Entry 6CHG (X-ray diffraction, 2.98 A resolution); this record covers chains E and F of the 7 polymer chains in the assembly.

[Chain E (and F)]
Name: KLLA0E03521p
From: Kluyveromyces lactis (strain ATCC 8585 / CBS 2359 / DSM 70799 / NBRC 1267 / NRRL Y-1140 / WM37)
Notes: chain F of this document is another copy of the same molecule, construct and numbering; everything in this record applies to it too
UniProtKB: Q6CPN6 (Q6CPN6_KLULA); residue numbers follow UniProt; this construct covers 74-134
Chain sequence (61 residues; numbered 74 to 134; the number before each row is that of its first residue):
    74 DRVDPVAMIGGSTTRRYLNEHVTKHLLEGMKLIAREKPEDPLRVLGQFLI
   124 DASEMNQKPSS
Disordered / not traced: 74-84, 127-134 (chain F: 74-77, 107-112, 127-134)
From the paper describing this entry:
  - conformationally variable residues (side-chain flip): Arg88

[Interface between chain E and chain F]
Residue-residue contacts (23; chain E residue first):
  Tyr90(E) - Ile106(F)  hydrophobic
  Tyr90(E) - Asp113(F)  hydrogen bond (side chain-backbone)
  Tyr90(E) - Pro114(F)
  Leu99(E) - Leu99(F)  hydrophobic
  Leu99(E) - Met103(F)  hydrophobic
  Met103(E) - Leu99(F)  hydrophobic
  Ile106(E) - Tyr90(F)
  Ala107(E) - Arg88(F)  hydrogen bond (backbone-side chain)
  Arg108(E) - Arg88(F)  hydrogen bond (backbone-side chain)
  Lys110(E) - Tyr90(F)
  Pro114(E) - Val95(F)  hydrophobic
  Leu115(E) - Val95(F)  hydrophobic
  Leu115(E) - His98(F)
  Leu115(E) - Leu122(F)
  Leu115(E) - Ser126(F)
  Arg116(E) - Ser126(F)
  Leu118(E) - Leu122(F)  hydrophobic
  Gly119(E) - Gly119(F)
  Gly119(E) - Leu122(F)
  Leu122(E) - Leu115(F)
  Leu122(E) - Leu118(F)  hydrophobic
  Ala125(E) - Leu115(F)  hydrophobic
  Ser126(E) - Leu115(F)
Other interface residues (no listed pair), chain E (17 interface residues in all): Leu91, Ile123
Other interface residues (no listed pair), chain F (17 interface residues in all): Leu91, His94, Ile123

[In short]
Chain E and chain F each contribute 17 residues to their interface, with 3 hydrogen bonds. Polar pairs include
Tyr90(E)-Asp113(F), Ala107(E)-Arg88(F) and Arg108(E)-Arg88(F). From the paper: conformational variability at
Arg88(E).
Chain E and chain F are both KLLA0E03521p (Kluyveromyces lactis (strain ATCC 8585 / CBS 2359 / DSM 70799 /
NBRC 1267 / NRRL Y-1140 / WM37)); the structure, Crystal structure of the yeast COMPASS catalytic module, was
determined by X-ray diffraction.
